PDB entry 4XZQ | X-ray diffraction, 2.40 A resolution | chains G and J of the 10 polymer chains in the assembly

[Chain G]
Name: Histone H2A
From: Xenopus laevis
Reference sequence: Q6AZJ8 (Q6AZJ8_XENLA); residues 1014-1120 here correspond to UniProt positions 15-121 (UniProt number = residue number - 999)
Amino-acid sequence (107 residues; numbered 1014 to 1120; the number before each row is that of its first residue):
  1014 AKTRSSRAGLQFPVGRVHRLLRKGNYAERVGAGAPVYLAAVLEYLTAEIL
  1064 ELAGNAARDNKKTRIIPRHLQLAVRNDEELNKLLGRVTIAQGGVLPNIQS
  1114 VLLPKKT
Unresolved in the structure: 1120

[Chain J]
Molecule: 147-nt DNA strand
Sequence (147 nucleotides; each row starts with the number of its first residue):
   148 ATCAATATCCACCTGCAGATACTACCAAAAGTGTATTTGGAAACTGCTCC
   198 ATCAAAAGGCATGTTCAGCTGGATTCCAGCTGAACATGCCTTTTGATGGA
   248 GCAGTTTCCAAATACACTTTTGGTAGTATCTGCAGGTGGATATTGAT

[How chain G and chain J interact]
Pairs across the interface (13; chain G residue first):
  Ala1014(G) - DG178(J)  phosphate contact
  Ala1014(G) - DT179(J)  phosphate contact
  Lys1015(G) - DT179(J)  phosphate contact
  Thr1016(G) - DG178(J)  sugar contact
  Arg1017(G) - DG178(J)  salt bridge to the phosphate
  Arg1020(G) - DT179(J)  salt bridge to the phosphate
  Gly1028(G) - DA177(J)  phosphate contact
  Arg1029(G) - DA177(J)  hydrogen bond to the phosphate
  Arg1032(G) - DA176(J)  salt bridge to the phosphate
  Arg1032(G) - DA177(J)  salt bridge to the phosphate
  Arg1042(G) - DT185(J)  hydrogen bond to the sugar
  Arg1042(G) - DG186(J)  hydrogen bond to the sugar
  Arg1077(G) - DA166(J)  sugar contact
Also at the interface, not in a pair above, chain G (11 interface residues in all): Lys1036

[Summary]
The interface between chain G and chain J involves 11 residues on one side and 7 on the other, with 3 hydrogen
bonds and 4 salt bridges. Among the polar pairs are Arg1042(G)-DT185(J), Arg1042(G)-DG186(J) and
Arg1029(G)-DA177(J).
Chain G is Histone H2A (Xenopus laevis) and chain J is a 147-nt DNA strand; the structure, Nucleosome
disassembly by RSC and SWI/SNF is enhanced by H3 acetylation near the nucleosome dyad axis, was determined by
X-ray diffraction, deposited together with 4YS3 and 4Z66.
